2E9X - chains A and C of the 4 polymer chains in the assembly; structure by X-ray diffraction, 2.30 A resolution.

Chain A:
Molecule: DNA replication complex GINS protein PSF1
From: Homo sapiens
Notes: fragment: C-terminal truncation, residues 1-149
UniProtKB: Q14691 (PSF1_HUMAN); residue numbers follow UniProt; this construct covers 1-149
Sequence (149 residues; row label = number of the first residue in the row):
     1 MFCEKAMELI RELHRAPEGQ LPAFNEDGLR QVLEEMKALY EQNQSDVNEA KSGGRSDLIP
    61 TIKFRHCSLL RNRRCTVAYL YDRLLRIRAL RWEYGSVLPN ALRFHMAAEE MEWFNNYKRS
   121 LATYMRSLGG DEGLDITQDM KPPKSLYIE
Not modelled in the structure: 145-149

Chain C:
Molecule: GINS complex subunit 3
From: Homo sapiens
UniProtKB: Q9BRX5 (Q9BRX5_HUMAN); residues 1001-1216 here correspond to UniProt positions 1-216 (UniProt number = residue number - 1000)
Sequence (219 residues; each row starts with the number of its first residue):
   998 GPHMSEAYFR VESGALGPEE NFLSLDDILM SHEKLPVRTE TAMPRLGAFF LERSAGAETD
  1058 NAVPQGSKLE LPLWLAKGLF DNKRRILSVE LPKIYQEGWR TVFSADPNVV DLHKMGPHFY
  1118 GFGSQLLHFD SPENADISQS LLQTFIGRFR RIMDSSQNAY NEDTSALVAR LDEMERGLFQ
  1178 TGQKGLNDFQ CWEKGQASQI TASNLVQNYK KRKFTDMED
Not modelled in the structure: 1048-1056, 1193-1216
Construct notes: cloning artifact (998-1000)
UniProt features mapped onto this chain:
  - region: Met1001 to Glu1016 (Not essential for folding and stability of GINS complex, but may regulate accessibility to the central complex pore)

Chain A / chain C interface:
Residue-residue contacts - 69 pairs, chain A then chain C:
  Met1(A) - Phe1046(C)  hydrophobic
  Phe2(A) - Phe1046(C)  hydrophobic
  Cys3(A) - Trp1071(C)  hydrophobic
  Glu4(A) - His1029(C)
  Met7(A) - Ile1025(C)  hydrophobic
  Met7(A) - Leu1026(C)  hydrophobic
  Met7(A) - His1029(C)
  Ile10(A) - Leu1022(C)  hydrophobic
  Ile10(A) - Ile1025(C)  hydrophobic
  Arg11(A) - Leu1026(C)
  Arg11(A) - His1029(C)
  His14(A) - Leu1026(C)
  Glu18(A) - Pro999(C)
  Glu18(A) - Met1001(C)
  Gly19(A) - Met1001(C)
  Gly19(A) - Tyr1005(C)
  Asp46(A) - Arg1042(C)  salt bridge
  Glu49(A) - Arg1042(C)  salt bridge
  Arg55(A) - Arg1042(C)
  Arg55(A) - Asp1057(C)  salt bridge
  Asp57(A) - Pro1041(C)
  Leu58(A) - Pro1041(C)  hydrophobic
  Leu58(A) - Arg1042(C)
  Pro60(A) - Met1040(C)
  Thr61(A) - Met1040(C)
  Thr61(A) - Pro1041(C)  hydrogen bond (side chain-backbone)
  Thr61(A) - Leu1043(C)
  Lys63(A) - Gly1075(C)  hydrogen bond (side chain-backbone)
  Phe64(A) - Met1040(C)  hydrophobic
  Phe64(A) - Leu1043(C)  hydrophobic
  Phe64(A) - Leu1072(C)  hydrophobic
  Phe64(A) - Leu1076(C)  hydrophobic
  Cys67(A) - Trp1071(C)
  Cys67(A) - Leu1072(C)  hydrophobic
  Cys67(A) - Gly1075(C)
  Ser68(A) - Trp1071(C)
  Arg71(A) - Ile1025(C)  hydrogen bond (side chain-backbone)
  Arg71(A) - Ser1028(C)  hydrogen bond
  Arg71(A) - His1029(C)
  Arg71(A) - Trp1071(C)
  Arg74(A) - Glu1017(C)  salt bridge
  Arg74(A) - Asn1018(C)  hydrogen bond (side chain-backbone)
  Arg74(A) - Phe1019(C)  hydrogen bond (side chain-backbone)
  Arg74(A) - Asp1024(C)
  Arg74(A) - Ile1025(C)
  Arg74(A) - Ser1028(C)
  Cys75(A) - Ile1025(C)  hydrophobic
  Val77(A) - Leu1020(C)  hydrophobic
  Ala78(A) - Leu1020(C)
  Ala78(A) - Ile1025(C)  hydrophobic
  Tyr81(A) - Val1008(C)  hydrophobic
  Tyr81(A) - Leu1020(C)  hydrophobic
  Asp82(A) - Tyr1005(C)  hydrogen bond
  Asp82(A) - Leu1022(C)
  Leu85(A) - Tyr1005(C)
  Leu85(A) - Phe1006(C)
  Leu85(A) - Arg1007(C)
  Arg86(A) - Tyr1005(C)  hydrogen bond
  Arg88(A) - Ala1004(C)  hydrogen bond (side chain-backbone)
  Arg88(A) - Phe1006(C)
  Ala89(A) - Met1001(C)  hydrophobic
  Ala89(A) - Ala1004(C)
  Ala89(A) - Tyr1005(C)
  Leu90(A) - Met1001(C)  hydrophobic
  Trp92(A) - Ala1004(C)  hydrophobic
  Glu93(A) - Gly998(C)
  Glu93(A) - His1000(C)  salt bridge
  Glu93(A) - Met1001(C)
  Tyr94(A) - Gly998(C)  hydrogen bond (side chain-backbone)
Interface residues without a listed pair, chain A (40 interface residues in all): Leu13, Gln20, Arg65, Met140
Interface residues without a listed pair, chain C (37 interface residues in all): Ser1002, Glu1003, Ser1021, Asp1023, Thr1038, Ala1039, Phe1047, Ile1083

Overview:
40 residues of chain A and 37 residues of chain C are in contact, with 10 hydrogen bonds and 5 salt bridges.
Polar pairs include Asp46(A)-Arg1042(C), Glu49(A)-Arg1042(C) and Arg55(A)-Asp1057(C).
Here chain A is DNA replication complex GINS protein PSF1 and chain C is GINS complex subunit 3, both from
Homo sapiens. Entry 2E9X (The crystal structure of human GINS core complex) was determined by X-ray
diffraction.
